8IGQ - chains E and C of the 5 polymer chains in the assembly; structure by electron microscopy, 5.70 A resolution (low resolution: residue-level contacts below are approximate; hydrogen-bond / salt-bridge calls are withheld).

== Chain E ==
Protein: Probable endopeptidase MT2245
From: Mycobacterium tuberculosis
Notes: EC 3.4.-.-
UniProtKB: P9WHU2 (Y2190_MYCTO); numbering as in UniProt (aligned over 1-385)
Chain sequence (385 residues; each row starts with the number of its first residue):
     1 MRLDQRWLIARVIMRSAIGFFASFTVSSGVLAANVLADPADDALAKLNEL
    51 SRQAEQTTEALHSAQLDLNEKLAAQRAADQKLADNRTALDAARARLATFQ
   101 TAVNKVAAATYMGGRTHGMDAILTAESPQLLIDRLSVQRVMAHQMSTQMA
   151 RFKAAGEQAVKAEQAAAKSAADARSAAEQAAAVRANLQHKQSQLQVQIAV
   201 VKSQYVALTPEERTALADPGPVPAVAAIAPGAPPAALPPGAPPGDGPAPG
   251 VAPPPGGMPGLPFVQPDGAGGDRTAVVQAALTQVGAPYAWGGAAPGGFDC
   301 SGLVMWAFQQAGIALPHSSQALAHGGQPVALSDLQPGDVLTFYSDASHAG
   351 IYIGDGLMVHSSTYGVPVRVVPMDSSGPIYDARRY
Disordered / not traced: 1-62, 189-385
Swiss-Prot annotation at these positions:
  - active site: C300 (Nucleophile), H348 (Proton acceptor), H360

== Chain C ==
Protein: Cell division protein FtsX
From: Mycobacterium tuberculosis
UniProtKB: A0A045GRS5 (A0A045GRS5_MYCTX); residue numbers follow UniProt; this construct covers 1-297
Chain sequence (297 residues; numbered 1 to 297; the number before each row is that of its first residue):
     1 MRFGFLLNEVLTGFRRNVTMTIAMILTTAISVGLFGGGMLVVRLADSSRA
    51 IYLDRVESQVFLTEDVSANDSSCDTTACKALREKIETRSDVKAVRFLNRQ
   101 QAYDDAIRKFPQFKDVAGKDSFPASFIVKLENPEQHKDFDTAMKGQPGVL
   151 DVLNQKELIDRLFAVLDGLSNAAFAVALVQAIGAILLIANMVQVAAYTRR
   201 TEIGIMRLVGASRWYTQLPFLVEAMLAATMGVGIAVAGLMVVRALFLENA
   251 LNQFYQANLIAKVDYADILFITPWLLLLGVAMSGLTAYLTLRLYVRR
Disordered / not traced: 296-297
Cystine bridges: C73-C78

== Interface between chain E and chain C ==
Pairs across the interface (18; chain E residue first):
  N104(E) - K119(C)
  K105(E) - D120(C)
  A107(E) - D120(C)
  A108(E) - D120(C)
  T110(E) - F113(C)
  Y111(E) - F61(C)
  Y111(E) - P123(C)
  Y111(E) - A124(C)
  M112(E) - F61(C)
  M112(E) - L150(C)
  M112(E) - D151(C)
  H117(E) - A257(C)
  M119(E) - Q253(C)
  M119(E) - A257(C)
  D120(E) - L259(C)
  I122(E) - R161(C)
  L123(E) - L158(C)
  L123(E) - I159(C)
Other interface residues (no listed pair), chain E (14 interface residues in all): G113, R115
Other interface residues (no listed pair), chain C (18 interface residues in all): V116, S121, F254, Q256

== Overview ==
14 residues of chain E and 18 residues of chain C are in contact. From UniProt: 3 active-site residues on
chain E.
Chain E is Probable endopeptidase MT2245 and chain C is Cell division protein FtsX, both from Mycobacterium
tuberculosis; the structure, Cryo-EM structure of Mycobacterium tuberculosis ADP bound FtsEX/RipC complex in
peptidisc, was determined by electron microscopy (same publication as 8IDB, 8IDC, 8IDD and 8JIA).
